6GEQ - chain A; structure by X-ray diffraction, 1.60 A resolution.

# Chain A
Name: Mycocyclosin synthase
Organism: Mycobacterium tuberculosis (strain CDC 1551 / Oshkosh)
Notes: EC 1.14.21.9
UniProtKB: P9WPP6 (CP121_MYCTO); residue numbers follow UniProt; this construct covers 1-396
Chain sequence (396 residues; row label = number of the first residue in the row):
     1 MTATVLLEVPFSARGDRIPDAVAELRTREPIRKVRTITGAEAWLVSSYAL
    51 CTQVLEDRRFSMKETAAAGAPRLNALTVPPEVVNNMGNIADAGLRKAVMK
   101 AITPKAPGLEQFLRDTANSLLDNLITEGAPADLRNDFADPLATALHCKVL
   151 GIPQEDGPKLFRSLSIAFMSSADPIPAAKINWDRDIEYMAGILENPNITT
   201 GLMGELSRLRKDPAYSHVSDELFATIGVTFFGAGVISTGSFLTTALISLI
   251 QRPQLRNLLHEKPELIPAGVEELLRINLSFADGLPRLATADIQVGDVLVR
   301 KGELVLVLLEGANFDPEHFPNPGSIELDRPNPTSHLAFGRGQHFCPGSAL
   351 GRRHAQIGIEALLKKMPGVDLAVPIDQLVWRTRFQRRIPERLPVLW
Unresolved in the structure: 1
Metal / ion sites: heme Fe near Cys-345 (its only coordinating residue here)
Small-molecule neighbours:
  - EW5 (1-phenyl-3-pyridin-4-yl-N-(pyridin-4-ylmethyl)pyrazole-4-carboxamide): Leu-76, Thr-77, Val-78, Val-82, Val-83, Asn-85, Ala-167, Phe-168, Ala-178, Asn-181, Trp-182, Asp-185, Val-228, Thr-229, Ala-233, Pro-285, Gln-385
  - heme (HEM): Met-62, Met-86, Ile-102, His-146, Phe-230, Ala-233, Gly-234, Ser-237, Thr-238, Phe-241, Leu-274, Phe-280, Leu-284, Arg-286, Leu-309, Ala-337, Phe-338, Gly-339, Gln-342, His-343, Cys-345, Pro-346, Gly-347, Leu-350, Gly-351
From the paper describing this entry:
  - binding site for sulfate ion: Ser-237, Arg-386
  - binding site for EW5: Arg-72, Thr-77, Val-83, Trp-182, Gln-385

# Summary
Chain A binds heme and compound EW5. From the paper: a binding site for EW5 at Arg-72, Thr-77 and Val-83 among
others; a binding site for sulfate ion at Ser-237 and Arg-386.
Chain A is Mycocyclosin synthase (Mycobacterium tuberculosis (strain CDC 1551 / Oshkosh)); the structure,
Crystal structure of Mycobacterium tuberculosis cytochrome P450 CYP121A1 in complex with Triazole Pyrazole
inhibitor 14a, was determined by X-ray diffraction together with 6GEO from the same study.
